PDB entry 1F2O | X-ray diffraction, 1.70 A resolution | chain A

# Chain A
Protein: Aminopeptidase
From: Streptomyces griseus
Notes: EC 3.4.11.-
UniProtKB: P80561 (APX_STRGR); numbering as in UniProt (aligned over 1-284)
Amino-acid sequence (284 residues; each row starts with the number of its first residue):
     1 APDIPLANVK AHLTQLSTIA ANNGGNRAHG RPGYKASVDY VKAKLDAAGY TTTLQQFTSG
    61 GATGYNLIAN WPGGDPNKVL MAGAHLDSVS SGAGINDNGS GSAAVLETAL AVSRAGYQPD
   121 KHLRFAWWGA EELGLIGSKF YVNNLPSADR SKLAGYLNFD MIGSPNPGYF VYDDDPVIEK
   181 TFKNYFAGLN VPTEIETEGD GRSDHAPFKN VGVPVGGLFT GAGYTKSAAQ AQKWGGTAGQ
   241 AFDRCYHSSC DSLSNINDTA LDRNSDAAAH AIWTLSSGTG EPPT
Disordered / not traced: 278-284
Disulfide bonds: Cys245-Cys250
Metal / ion sites: Ca2+: Asp3, Ile4, Asp262, Asp266; Zn2+ site 1: His85, Asp97, Asp160 (together with leucine); Zn2+ site 2: Asp97, Glu132, His247 (together with leucine)
Residues lining bound ligands: leucine (LEU): His85, Asp97, Glu131, Glu132, Asp160, Met161, Gly199, Arg202, Ser203, Phe219, Tyr246, His247

# Overview
Chain A binds leucine. The Ca2+ site is built by Asp3, Ile4, Asp262 and Asp266. His85, Asp97 and Asp160
coordinate Zn2+ site 1.
Chain A is Aminopeptidase (Streptomyces griseus); the structure, Crystal structure of the streptomyces griseus
aminopeptidase complexed with L-leucine, was determined by X-ray diffraction together with 1F2P from the same
study.
